PDB entry 8FYA | electron microscopy, 2.91 A resolution | chains C and H of the 8 polymer chains in the assembly

== Chain C ==
Molecule: Cas1
Chain sequence (316 residues; numbered 1 to 316; the number before each row is that of its first residue):
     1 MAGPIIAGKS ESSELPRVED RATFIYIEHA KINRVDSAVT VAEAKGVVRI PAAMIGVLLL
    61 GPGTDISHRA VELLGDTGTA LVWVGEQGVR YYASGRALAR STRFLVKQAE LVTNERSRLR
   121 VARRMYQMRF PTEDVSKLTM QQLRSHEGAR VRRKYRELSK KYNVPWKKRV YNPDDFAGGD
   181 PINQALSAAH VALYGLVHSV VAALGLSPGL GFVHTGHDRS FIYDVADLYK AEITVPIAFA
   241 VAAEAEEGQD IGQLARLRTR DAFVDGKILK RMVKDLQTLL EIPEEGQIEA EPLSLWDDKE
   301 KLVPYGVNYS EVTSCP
Disordered / not traced: 1, 286-290, 312-316
From the paper describing this entry:
  - binding site for the 28-nt DNA strand: His-29
  - binding site for the 33-nt DNA strand (chain H): Tyr-126, Gly-148, Tyr-171
  - specificity-determining residues: Tyr-171

== Chain H ==
Molecule: 33-nt DNA strand
Sequence (33 nucleotides; row label = number of the first residue in the row):
     1 ACTCATGATG CACAAGTGGT TGCGCGTGTT CCC
Disordered / not traced: 32-33

== Chain C / chain H interface ==
Residue-residue contacts - 17 pairs, chain C then chain H:
  Ile-6(C) with DC25(H), base contact
  Lys-9(C) with DC25(H), sugar contact
  Arg-34(C) with DG24(H), hydrogen bond to the base
  Arg-69(C) with DC23(H), hydrogen bond to the phosphate; DG24(H), base contact
  Glu-72(C) with DG24(H), hydrogen bond to the base
  Leu-293(C) with DG28(H), base contact
  Tyr-305(C) with DT27(H), base contact; DG28(H), base contact; DT30(H), base contact
  Gly-306(C) with DT30(H), sugar contact
  Val-307(C) with DT29(H), sugar contact; DC31(H), phosphate contact
  Asn-308(C) with DT29(H), phosphate contact; DT30(H), hydrogen bond to the phosphate; DC31(H), hydrogen bond to the phosphate
  Tyr-309(C) with DT29(H), base contact
Other interface residues (no listed pair), chain C (12 interface residues in all): Leu-295
Other interface residues (no listed pair), chain H (9 interface residues in all): DG26

== Overview ==
12 residues of chain C and 9 residues of chain H are in contact; the contacts include 5 hydrogen bonds. Polar
pairs include Arg-34(C)/DG24(H), Glu-72(C)/DG24(H) and Arg-69(C)/DC23(H). The paper reports a binding site for
the 33-nt DNA strand (chain H) at Tyr-126(C), Gly-148(C) and Tyr-171(C); a binding site for the 28-nt DNA
strand at His-29(C).
Chain C is Cas1 and chain H is a 33-nt DNA strand; the structure, Cryo-EM structure of
Cas1:Cas2-DEDDh:PAM-containing prespacer complex, was determined by electron microscopy together with 8FY9,
8FYB, 8FYC and 8FYD from the same study.
